Entry 8ICX (X-ray diffraction, 3.00 A resolution); this record covers chains P and A of the 3 polymer chains in the assembly.

# Chain P
Molecule: 7-nt DNA strand
Sequence (7 nucleotides; each row starts with the number of its first residue):
     1 TCTAATG

# Chain A
Protein: Protein (DNA polymerase beta (e.c.2.7.7.7))
Source organism: Homo sapiens
UniProtKB: P06746 (DPOB_HUMAN); residues 2-335 here correspond to UniProt positions 1-334 (UniProt number = residue number - 1)
Chain sequence (335 residues; numbered 1 to 335; the number before each row is that of its first residue):
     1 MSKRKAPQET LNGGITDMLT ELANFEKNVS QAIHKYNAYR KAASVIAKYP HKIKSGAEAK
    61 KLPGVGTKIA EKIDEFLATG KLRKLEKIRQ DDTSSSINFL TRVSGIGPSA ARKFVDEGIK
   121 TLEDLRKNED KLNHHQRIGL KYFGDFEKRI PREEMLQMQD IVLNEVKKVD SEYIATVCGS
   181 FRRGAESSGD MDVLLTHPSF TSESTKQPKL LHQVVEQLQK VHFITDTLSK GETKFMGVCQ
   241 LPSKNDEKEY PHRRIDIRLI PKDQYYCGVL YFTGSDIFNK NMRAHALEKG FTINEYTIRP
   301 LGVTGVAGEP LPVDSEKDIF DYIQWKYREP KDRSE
Not modelled in the structure: 1-8
UniProt features mapped onto this chain:
  - binding site (K(+)): Lys61
  - binding site (Na(+)): Lys61

# How chain P and chain A interact
Pairs across the interface (15):
  DA4(P) - Ser109(A)  phosphate contact
  DA5(P) - Gly105(A)  phosphate contact
  DA5(P) - Ile106(A)  phosphate contact
  DA5(P) - Gly107(A)  hydrogen bond to the phosphate
  DA5(P) - Pro108(A)  phosphate contact
  DA5(P) - Ser109(A)  hydrogen bond to the phosphate
  DA5(P) - Ala110(A)  hydrogen bond to the phosphate
  DT6(P) - Val103(A)  phosphate contact
  DT6(P) - Gly105(A)  hydrogen bond to the phosphate
  DT6(P) - Ile106(A)  phosphate contact
  DT6(P) - Lys234(A)  hydrogen bond to the base
  DG7(P) - Asp192(A)  phosphate contact
  DG7(P) - Arg254(A)  salt bridge to the phosphate
  DG7(P) - Asp256(A)  phosphate contact
  DG7(P) - Arg258(A)  phosphate contact
Other interface residues (no listed pair), chain A (16 interface residues in all): Thr101, Ser104, Asp190, Met236

# In short
4 residues of chain P and 16 residues of chain A are in contact; the contacts include 5 hydrogen bonds and 1
salt bridge. Polar pairs include DT6(P)-Lys234(A), DA5(P)-Gly107(A) and DA5(P)-Ser109(A). UniProt lists
K+-binding residue Lys61(A) and Na+-binding residue Lys61(A) on chain A.
Chain P is a 7-nt DNA strand and chain A is Protein (DNA polymerase beta (e.c.2.7.7.7)) (Homo sapiens); the
structure, DNA polymerase beta (pol B) (e.c.2.7.7.7) complexed with seven base pairs of DNA; soaked in the
..., was determined by X-ray diffraction, deposited together with 1ZQT, 7ICE, 7ICF, 7ICG, 7ICH, 7ICI and 39
further entries.
